8WIW - chains C and Z of the 238 polymer chains in the assembly; structure by electron microscopy, 5.60 A resolution (low resolution: residue-level contacts below are approximate; hydrogen-bond / salt-bridge calls are withheld).

== Chain C ==
Molecule: Flagellar M-ring protein
Source organism: Salmonella enterica subsp. enterica serovar Typhimurium str. LT2
Reference sequence: P15928 (FLIF_SALTY); residues 1-560 here = UniProt positions 1-560
Chain sequence (560 residues; each row starts with the number of its first residue):
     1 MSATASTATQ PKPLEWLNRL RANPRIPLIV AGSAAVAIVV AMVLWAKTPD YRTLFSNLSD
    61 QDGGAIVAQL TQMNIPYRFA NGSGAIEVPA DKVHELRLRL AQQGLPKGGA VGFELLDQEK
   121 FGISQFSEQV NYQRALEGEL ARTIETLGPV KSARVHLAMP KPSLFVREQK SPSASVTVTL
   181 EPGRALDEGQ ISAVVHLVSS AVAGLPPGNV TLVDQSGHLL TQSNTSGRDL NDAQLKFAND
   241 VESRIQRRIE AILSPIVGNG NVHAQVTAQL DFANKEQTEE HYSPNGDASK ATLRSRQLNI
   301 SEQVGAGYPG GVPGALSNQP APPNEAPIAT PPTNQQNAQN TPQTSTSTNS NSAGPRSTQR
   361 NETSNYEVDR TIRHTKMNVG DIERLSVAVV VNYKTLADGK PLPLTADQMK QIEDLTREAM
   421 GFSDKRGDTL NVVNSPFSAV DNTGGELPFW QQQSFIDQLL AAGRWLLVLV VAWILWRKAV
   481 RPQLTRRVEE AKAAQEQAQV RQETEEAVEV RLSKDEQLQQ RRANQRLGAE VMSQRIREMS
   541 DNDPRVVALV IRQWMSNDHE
Disordered / not traced: 1-531, 559-560

== Chain Z ==
Molecule: Flagellar motor switch protein FliG
Source organism: Salmonella enterica subsp. enterica serovar Typhimurium str. LT2
Reference sequence: P0A1J9 (FLIG_SALTY); residues 1-331 here = UniProt positions 1-331
Chain sequence (331 residues; each row starts with the number of its first residue):
     1 MSNLSGTDKS VILLMTIGED RAAEVFKHLS TREVQALSTA MANVRQISNK QLTDVLSEFE
    61 QEAEQFAALN INANEYLRSV LVKALGEERA SSLLEDILET RDTTSGIETL NFMEPQSAAD
   121 LIRDEHPQII ATILVHLKRS QAADILALFD ERLRHDVMLR IATFGGVQPA ALAELTEVLN
   181 GLLDGQNLKR SKMGGVRTAA EIINLMKTQQ EEAVITAVRE FDGELAQKII DEMFLFENLV
   241 DVDDRSIQRL LQEVDSESLL IALKGAEPPL REKFLRNMSQ RAADILRDDL ANRGPVRLSQ
   301 VENEQKAILL IVRRLAETGE MVIGSGEDTY V
Disordered / not traced: 1-3, 86-95, 324-331
Swiss-Prot annotation at these positions:
  - motif: Glu125 to Gln128 (Part of the EHPQR-motif)
  - site: Arg160 (Part of the EHPQR-motif)
From the paper describing this entry:
  - conformationally variable residues (domain motion): Arg281, Asp288, Asp289

== Interface between chain C and chain Z ==
Contacting residue pairs (44):
  Arg535(C) - Ser57(Z)
  Arg535(C) - Glu60(Z)
  Ile536(C) - Leu56(Z)
  Met539(C) - Leu13(Z)
  Met539(C) - Leu56(Z)
  Met539(C) - Phe59(Z)
  Ser540(C) - Arg21(Z)
  Pro544(C) - Val25(Z)
  Pro544(C) - His28(Z)
  Arg545(C) - His28(Z)
  Arg545(C) - Ile71(Z)
  Arg545(C) - Asn72(Z)
  Val546(C) - Phe66(Z)
  Val546(C) - Ala68(Z)
  Val547(C) - Leu13(Z)
  Val547(C) - Val25(Z)
  Val547(C) - Phe59(Z)
  Ala548(C) - Val25(Z)
  Ala548(C) - His28(Z)
  Ala548(C) - Leu29(Z)
  Leu549(C) - Phe66(Z)
  Leu549(C) - Asn70(Z)
  Val550(C) - Phe59(Z)
  Val550(C) - Glu62(Z)
  Val550(C) - Phe66(Z)
  Ile551(C) - Ser10(Z)
  Ile551(C) - Leu14(Z)
  Ile551(C) - Val25(Z)
  Ile551(C) - Leu37(Z)
  Arg552(C) - His28(Z)
  Arg552(C) - Glu33(Z)
  Gln553(C) - Glu62(Z)
  Trp554(C) - Gly6(Z)
  Trp554(C) - Lys9(Z)
  Trp554(C) - Ser10(Z)
  Trp554(C) - Val55(Z)
  Trp554(C) - Glu58(Z)
  Trp554(C) - Phe59(Z)
  Trp554(C) - Glu62(Z)
  Met555(C) - Thr7(Z)
  Met555(C) - Ala36(Z)
  Asp558(C) - Ser5(Z)
  Asp558(C) - Gly6(Z)
  Asp558(C) - Thr7(Z)
Interface residues without a listed pair, chain C (19 interface residues in all): Asp541, Asn542
Interface residues without a listed pair, chain Z (30 interface residues in all): Thr16, Glu24, Ala63, Leu69

== Summary ==
19 residues of chain C and 30 residues of chain Z are in contact. From the paper: conformational variability
at Arg281(Z), Asp288(Z) and Asp289(Z).
Here chain C is Flagellar M-ring protein and chain Z is Flagellar motor switch protein FliG, both from
Salmonella enterica subsp. enterica serovar Typhimurium str. LT2. Entry 8WIW (Cryo-EM structure of the
flagellar C ring in the CW state) was determined by electron microscopy together with 8WHT, 8WK3, 8WK4, 8WKI,
8WKK, 8WKQ and 11 further entries from the same study.
